PDB entry 7ONB | electron microscopy, 3.10 A resolution | chains A and D of the 11 polymer chains in the assembly

== Chain A ==
Molecule: Splicing factor 3B subunit 3
From: Homo sapiens
UniProt: Q15393 (SF3B3_HUMAN); residues 1-1217 here = UniProt positions 1-1217
Sequence (1217 residues; row label = number of the first residue in the row):
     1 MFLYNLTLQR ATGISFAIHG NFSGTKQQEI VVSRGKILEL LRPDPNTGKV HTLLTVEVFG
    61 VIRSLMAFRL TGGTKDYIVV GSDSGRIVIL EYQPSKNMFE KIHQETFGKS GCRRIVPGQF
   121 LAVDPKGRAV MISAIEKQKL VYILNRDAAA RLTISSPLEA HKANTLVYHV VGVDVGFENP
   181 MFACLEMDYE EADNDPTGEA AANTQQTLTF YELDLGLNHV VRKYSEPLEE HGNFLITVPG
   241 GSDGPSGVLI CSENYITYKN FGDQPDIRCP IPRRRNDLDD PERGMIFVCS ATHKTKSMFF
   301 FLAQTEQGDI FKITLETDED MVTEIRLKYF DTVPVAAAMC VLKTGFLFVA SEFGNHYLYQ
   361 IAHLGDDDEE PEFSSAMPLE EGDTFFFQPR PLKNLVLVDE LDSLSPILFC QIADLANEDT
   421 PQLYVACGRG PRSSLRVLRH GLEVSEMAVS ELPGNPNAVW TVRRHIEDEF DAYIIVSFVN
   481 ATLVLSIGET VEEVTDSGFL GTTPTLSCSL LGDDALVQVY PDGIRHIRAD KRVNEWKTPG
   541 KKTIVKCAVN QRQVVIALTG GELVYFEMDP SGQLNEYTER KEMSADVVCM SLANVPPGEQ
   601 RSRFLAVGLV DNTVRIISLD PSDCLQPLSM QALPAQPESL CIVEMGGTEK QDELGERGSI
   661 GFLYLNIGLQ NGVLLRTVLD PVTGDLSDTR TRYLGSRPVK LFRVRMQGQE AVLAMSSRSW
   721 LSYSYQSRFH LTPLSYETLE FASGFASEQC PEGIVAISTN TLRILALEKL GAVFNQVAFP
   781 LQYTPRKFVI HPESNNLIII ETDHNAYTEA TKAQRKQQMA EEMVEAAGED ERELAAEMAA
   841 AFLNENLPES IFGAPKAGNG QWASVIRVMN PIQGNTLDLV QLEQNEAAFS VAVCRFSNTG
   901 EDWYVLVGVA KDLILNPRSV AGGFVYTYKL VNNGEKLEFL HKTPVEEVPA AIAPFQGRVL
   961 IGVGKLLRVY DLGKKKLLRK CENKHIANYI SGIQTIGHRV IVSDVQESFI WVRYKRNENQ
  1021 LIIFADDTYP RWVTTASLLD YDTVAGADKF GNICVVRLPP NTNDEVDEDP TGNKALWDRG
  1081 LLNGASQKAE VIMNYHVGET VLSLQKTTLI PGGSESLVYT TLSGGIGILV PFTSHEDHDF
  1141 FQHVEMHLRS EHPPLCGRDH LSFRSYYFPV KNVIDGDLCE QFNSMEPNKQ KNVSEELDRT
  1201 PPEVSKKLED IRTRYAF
Not modelled in the structure: 646-661, 692-696, 1068-1073
UniProt features mapped onto this chain:
  - region: E105 to Q119 (Interaction with PHF5A, SF3B1 and SF3B5), N145 to Y168 (Interaction with PHF5A, SF3B1 and SF3B5), D193 to H231 (Interaction with SF3B1 and SF3B5), R786 to H804 (Interaction with SF3B1 and SF3B5), T1028 to K1049 (Interaction with SF3B1), T1100 to S1123 (Interaction with SF3B5)
  - site: G284 (Interaction with SF3B5), E306 (Interaction with SF3B5), E352 (Interaction with SF3B5), R429 (Interaction with SF3B5), N916 (Interaction with SF3B5), N988 (Interaction with SF3B1), K1171 (Interaction with SF3B1)
  - modified residue: S156 (Phosphoserine), T1200 (Phosphothreonine)

== Chain D ==
Molecule: PHD finger-like domain-containing protein 5A
From: Homo sapiens
UniProt: Q7RTV0 (PHF5A_HUMAN); residue numbers follow UniProt; this construct covers 1-110
Sequence (110 residues; row label = number of the first residue in the row):
     1 MAKHHPDLIF CRKQAGVAIG RLCEKCDGKC VICDSYVRPC TLVRICDECN YGSYQGRCVI
    61 CGGPGVSDAY YCKECTIQEK DRDGCPKIVN LGSSKTDLFY ERKKYGFKKR
Not modelled in the structure: 1-8, 90-110
Covalent attachments: spliceostatin A (form II) (SJT) linked to C26
Metal / ion sites: Zn2+ site 1: C11, C46, C49, C85; Zn2+ site 2: C23, C58, C61; Zn2+ site 3: C30, C33, C72, C75
Ligand contacts: spliceostatin A (form II) (SJT): K25, K29, Y36, I60
What the authors report for this chain:
  - mutagenesis - C26H: decreased binding to spliceostatin A (form II)
  - mutagenesis - C26H: increased growth in response to spliceostatin A (form II)
  - mutagenesis - C26H: unchanged growth in response to PB
  - mutagenesis - K29A, K29R: increased growth in response to SSA/SD6
  - mutagenesis - Y36A: increased growth in response to SSA and SD6

== How chain A and chain D interact ==
Contacting residue pairs - 19 pairs, chain A then chain D:
  S84(A) - R82(D)  hydrogen bond (backbone-side chain)
  R86(A) - R82(D)
  T106(A) - R82(D)
  F107(A) - Q14(D)  hydrogen bond (backbone-side chain)
  G108(A) - R82(D)  hydrogen bond (backbone-side chain)
  K109(A) - Q78(D)
  K109(A) - E79(D)  hydrogen bond (side chain-backbone)
  K109(A) - R82(D)
  S110(A) - E79(D)  hydrogen bond
  Q138(A) - Q14(D)
  I154(A) - V17(D)
  S155(A) - V17(D)
  S156(A) - G16(D)
  S156(A) - V17(D)  hydrogen bond (side chain-backbone)
  S156(A) - D47(D)  hydrogen bond
  P157(A) - Q14(D)
  P157(A) - A15(D)
  P157(A) - G16(D)
  E159(A) - Q14(D)
Interface residues without a listed pair, chain A (20 interface residues in all): G85, E105, R113, L140, H161, G1157, R1158
Interface residues without a listed pair, chain D (10 interface residues in all): K80, D81

== In short ==
The interface between chain A and chain D involves 20 residues on one side and 10 on the other; the contacts
include 7 hydrogen bonds. Among the polar pairs are S84(A)-R82(D), F107(A)-Q14(D) and G108(A)-R82(D). The
paper reports that K29A and K29R of chain D increase growth in response to SSA/SD6; C26H of chain D reduces
binding to spliceostatin A (form II).
Chain A is Splicing factor 3B subunit 3 and chain D is PHD finger-like domain-containing protein 5A, both from
Homo sapiens; the structure, Structure of the U2 5' module of the A3'-SSA complex, was determined by electron
microscopy, deposited together with 7B0I, 7B91, 7B92, 7B9C, 7OMF and 7OPI.
